Entry 8AW0 (X-ray diffraction, 2.20 A resolution); this record covers chains A and F.

# Chain A (and F)
Molecule: Polyketide biosynthesis acyltransferase homolog PksD
From: Bacillus subtilis subsp. subtilis str. 168
Notes: EC 2.3.1.-; chain F of this document is another copy of the same molecule, construct and numbering; everything in this record applies to it too
UniProtKB: O34877 (PKSD_BACSU); residues 1-324 here = UniProt positions 1-324
Sequence (327 residues; row label = number of the first residue in the row; numbers below 1 keep their minus sign (Gly-2 is residue -2)):
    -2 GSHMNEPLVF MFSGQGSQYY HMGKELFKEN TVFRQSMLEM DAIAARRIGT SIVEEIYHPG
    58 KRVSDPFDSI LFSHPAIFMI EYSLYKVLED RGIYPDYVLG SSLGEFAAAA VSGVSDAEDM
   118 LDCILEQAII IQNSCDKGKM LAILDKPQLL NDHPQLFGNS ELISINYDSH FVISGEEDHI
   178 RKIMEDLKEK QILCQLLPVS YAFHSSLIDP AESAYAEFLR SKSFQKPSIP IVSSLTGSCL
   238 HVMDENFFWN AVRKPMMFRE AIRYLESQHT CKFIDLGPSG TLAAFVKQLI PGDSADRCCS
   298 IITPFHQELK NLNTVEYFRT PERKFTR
Not modelled in the structure: -2 to 0, 321-324 (chain F: -2 to 0, 317-324)
Construct notes: expression tag (-2 to 0)
Swiss-Prot annotation at these positions:
  - active site: Ser99
Metal / ion sites: Zn2+: Cys236, His238 (shared with Cys236(F), His238(F) of chain F)
What the authors report for this chain:
  - catalytic residues: Leu100 (from molecular simulation)
  - mutagenesis - S99A, H201N: abolished catalytic activity on acetyl thioester group
  - mutagenesis - S98A, S98H, D290A: unchanged catalytic activity
  - mutagenesis - Q124A: abolished catalytic activity on acetyl-PksJ ACP4 domain
  - mutagenesis - F200A: abolished expression
  - mutagenesis - Q188A, K284A, F302A, Q304A: decreased catalytic activity
  - mutagenesis - H71A, V249A: abolished catalytic activity on acyl-ACP substrates

# How chain A and chain F interact
Pairs across the interface (21):
  Met1(A) with Val239(F); Met240(F); Asp241(F)
  Asp93(A) with Lys223(F), salt bridge
  Tyr94(A) with His238(F)
  Lys223(A) with Asp93(F), salt bridge
  Pro227(A) with His238(F)
  Ser235(A) with Tyr261(F); Gln265(F), hydrogen bond
  Cys236(A) with Cys236(F), hydrophobic; Tyr261(F), hydrogen bond; Gln265(F), hydrogen bond (backbone-side chain)
  His238(A) with Tyr94(F); Pro227(F); Cys236(F), hydrogen bond; His238(F), hydrogen bond
  Tyr261(A) with Ser235(F); Cys236(F); Tyr261(F)
  Gln265(A) with Thr233(F); Ser235(F)
Also at the interface, not in a pair above, chain A (14 interface residues in all): Pro4, Leu237, Val239, His266
Also at the interface, not in a pair above, chain F (15 interface residues in all): Pro4, His266

# Overview
The interface between chain A and chain F involves 14 residues on one side and 15 on the other, with 5
hydrogen bonds and 2 salt bridges. Polar contacts include Asp93(A)-Lys223(F), Ser235(A)-Gln265(F) and
Cys236(A)-Tyr261(F). From the paper: the catalytic residue Leu100(A); Q188A, K284A and F302A of chain A, among
others, reduce catalytic activity; 13 substitutions were tested in all.
Both chains are Polyketide biosynthesis acyltransferase homolog PksD (Bacillus subtilis subsp. subtilis str.
168). Entry 8AW0 (Crystal structure of PksD, the trans-acting acyl hydrolase domain from the bacillaene
trans-AT PKS (native)) was determined by X-ray diffraction (same publication as 8AVZ).
